Entry 7YWX (electron microscopy, 12.00 A resolution (very low resolution: no residue pairs are listed; an interface is given only as per-side residue counts)); this record covers chains i and G of the 27 polymer chains in the assembly.

== Chain i ==
Molecule: 171-nt DNA strand
Sequence (171 nucleotides; each row starts with the number of its first residue; numbers below 1 keep their minus sign (DT-73 is residue -73)):
   -73 TCCAAATGTC CAATTCCAGA TACTACAAAA AGAGTGTTTC AAAACTGCTC TATGAAAAGG
   -13 AATGTTCAAC TCTATGAGTT GAATGCAAAC ATCACATAGA AGTTTCTGAG AATGCTTCTG
    47 TCTAGTTTTT ATGTGAACAT ATTCCCGTTT CCAACGAAGG CCTCAAAGCG G
Not modelled in the structure: -73 to -65

== Chain G ==
Protein: Histone H2A type 1-C
Source organism: Homo sapiens
UniProt: Q93077 (H2A1C_HUMAN); residues 0-129 here correspond to UniProt positions 1-130 (UniProt number = residue number + 1)
Sequence (130 residues; row label = number of the first residue in the row; numbering starts at 0):
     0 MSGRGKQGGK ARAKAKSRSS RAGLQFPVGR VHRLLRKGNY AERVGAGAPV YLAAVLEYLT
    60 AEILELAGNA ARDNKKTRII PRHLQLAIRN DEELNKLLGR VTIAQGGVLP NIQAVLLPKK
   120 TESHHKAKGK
Not modelled in the structure: 0-14, 118-129

== How chain i and chain G interact ==
At this resolution (12 A) residue pairs are not listed: 7 residues of chain i and 9 of chain G lie at the interface.

== Summary ==
7 residues of chain i face 9 of chain G across their interface.
Here chain i is a 171-nt DNA strand and chain G is Histone H2A type 1-C (Homo sapiens). Entry 7YWX (Structure
of the human CCAN CENP-A alpha-satellite complex) was determined by electron microscopy together with 7PB4,
7PB8, 7PII, 7PKN, 7R5R, 7R5S, 7R5V and 7YYH from the same study.
